PDB entry 6KHJ | electron microscopy, 3.00 A resolution | chains B and D of the 18 polymer chains in the assembly

== Chain B ==
Protein: NAD(P)H-quinone oxidoreductase subunit 2
From: Thermosynechococcus elongatus BP-1
Notes: EC 7.1.1.-
Reference sequence: Q8DMR6 (NU2C_THEEB); numbering as in UniProt (aligned over 1-515)
Amino-acid sequence (515 residues; each row starts with the number of its first residue):
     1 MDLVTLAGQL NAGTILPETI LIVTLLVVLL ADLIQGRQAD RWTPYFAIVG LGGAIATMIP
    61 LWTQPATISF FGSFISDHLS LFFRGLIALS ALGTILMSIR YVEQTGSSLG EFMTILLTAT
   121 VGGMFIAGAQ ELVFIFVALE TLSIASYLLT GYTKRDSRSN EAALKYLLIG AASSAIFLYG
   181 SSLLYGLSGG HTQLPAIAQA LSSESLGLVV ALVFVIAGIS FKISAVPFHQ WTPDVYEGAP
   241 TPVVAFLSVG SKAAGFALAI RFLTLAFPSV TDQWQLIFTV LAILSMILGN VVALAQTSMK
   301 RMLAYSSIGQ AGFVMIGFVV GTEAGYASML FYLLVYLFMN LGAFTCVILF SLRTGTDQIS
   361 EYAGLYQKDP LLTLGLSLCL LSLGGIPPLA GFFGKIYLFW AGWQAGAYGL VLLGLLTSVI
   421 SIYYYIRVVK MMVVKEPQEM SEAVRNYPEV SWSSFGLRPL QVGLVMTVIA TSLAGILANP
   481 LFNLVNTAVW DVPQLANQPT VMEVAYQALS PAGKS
Disordered / not traced: 1-7, 496-515

== Chain D ==
Protein: NAD(P)H-quinone oxidoreductase chain 4 1
From: Thermosynechococcus elongatus BP-1
Notes: EC 7.1.1.-
Reference sequence: Q8DKY0 (NU4C1_THEEB); residues 1-529 here = UniProt positions 1-529
Amino-acid sequence (529 residues; numbered 1 to 529; the number before each row is that of its first residue):
     1 MSTFPWLTTI ILFPIVAALA IPFIPDPTGK GRPIRWYALA VGLIDFALIV YAFTNFYDLN
    61 TPGMQLWESY DWIPEIGLRW SVGADGLSMP LILLTGFITT LAILAAWPVT LKPRLFYFLM
   121 LAMYGGQIAV FAVQDMLVFF LAWELELIPV YLLLAIWGGH KRQYAATKFI LYTAGSSLFI
   181 LVAGLAMAFY GDTVSFDMQT LAAKDYALGF QLLVYAGFLV AYGVKLPIVP LHTWLPDAHG
   241 EATAPVHMLL AGILLKMGGY ALIRMNVDML PAAHAKFAPV LVILGVVNII YAALTSYAQR
   301 NLKRKIAYSS ISHIGFVLIG IASFTNLGMS GAVLQMVSHG LIGASLFFLV GATYDRTHTL
   361 ILEEMGGVGQ KMKKIFAMFT ACSLASLALP GMSGFVAELM VFIGFATSDA YSLPFRVIVV
   421 FLAAVGVILT PIYLLSMLRE IFYGPENKEL VEHEALVDAE PREVFIIACL LVPIIGIGLY
   481 PKLLTQIYDA TTGQVIARAR EVLPTLAQQT EQPLGILPMV APQLKANAQ
Disordered / not traced: 505-529
Small-molecule neighbours:
  - beta-carotene (BCR), molecule 1: Phe46, Pro90, Leu93, Leu94, Phe97, Val337, Leu341, Ala377, Met378, Ala381, Ile467, Ala468, Leu471, Val472, Pro473, Ile475, Gly476, Ile477, Leu483, Leu484, Ile487
  - beta-carotene (BCR), molecule 2: Val287, Ile290, Tyr291, Leu294, Phe421, Leu422, Val425, Ile428

== How chain B and chain D interact ==
Residue-residue contacts - 60 pairs, chain B then chain D:
  Tyr366(B) with Lys112(D); Leu115(D)
  Leu381(B) with Ile148(D), hydrophobic
  Gly385(B) with Glu144(D)
  Ile386(B) with Ile148(D), hydrophobic
  Pro387(B) with Leu141(D); Glu144(D); Leu145(D)
  Pro388(B) with Leu145(D), hydrophobic
  Phe392(B) with Phe140(D), hydrophobic; Leu141(D), hydrophobic
  Phe393(B) with Trp72(D), hydrophobic; Leu78(D), hydrophobic; Leu141(D), hydrophobic
  Ile396(B) with Phe140(D), hydrophobic; Leu181(D), hydrophobic
  Tyr397(B) with Ile76(D), hydrophobic
  Phe399(B) with Leu181(D), hydrophobic; Leu185(D)
  Trp400(B) with Glu75(D); Ile76(D), hydrogen bond (side chain-backbone); Leu185(D), hydrophobic; Phe189(D); Val194(D), hydrophobic; Phe196(D)
  Trp403(B) with Val182(D), hydrophobic; Leu185(D); Ala186(D)
  Gln404(B) with Phe189(D)
  Leu412(B) with Val182(D), hydrophobic
  Leu415(B) with Leu178(D), hydrophobic; Leu181(D), hydrophobic; Val182(D), hydrophobic
  Leu416(B) with Leu178(D)
  Val419(B) with Leu171(D); Ala174(D); Gly175(D)
  Ile422(B) with Ile170(D), hydrophobic; Ala174(D), hydrophobic
  Tyr423(B) with Thr167(D); Leu171(D), hydrophobic
  Ile426(B) with Ile148(D), hydrophobic; Tyr151(D), hydrophobic
  Lys430(B) with Tyr151(D); Gln163(D)
  Val433(B) with Lys112(D), hydrogen bond (backbone-side chain); Leu115(D), hydrophobic
  Val434(B) with Leu152(D), hydrophobic; Ala155(D); Ile156(D), hydrophobic; Gln163(D)
  Glu436(B) with Arg162(D), salt bridge
  Ile476(B) with Trp72(D), hydrogen bond (backbone-side chain)
  Asn479(B) with Trp72(D); Ile73(D); Pro74(D)
  Phe482(B) with Ile73(D), hydrophobic; Glu75(D); Ile76(D), hydrophobic
  Asn486(B) with Glu75(D)
Also at the interface, not in a pair above, chain B (32 interface residues in all): Lys435, Ala478, Asn483
Also at the interface, not in a pair above, chain D (34 interface residues in all): Leu137, Leu147

== In short ==
The interface between chain B and chain D involves 32 residues on one side and 34 on the other; the contacts
include 3 hydrogen bonds and 1 salt bridge. Among the polar pairs are Glu436(B)-Arg162(D), Trp400(B)-Ile76(D)
and Val433(B)-Lys112(D). Ligands of chain D: beta-carotene.
Chain B is NAD(P)H-quinone oxidoreductase subunit 2 and chain D is NAD(P)H-quinone oxidoreductase chain 4 1,
both from Thermosynechococcus elongatus BP-1; the structure, Supercomplex for electron transfer, was
determined by electron microscopy.
